PDB entry 8AB2 | X-ray diffraction, 2.10 A resolution | chain A

# Chain A
Protein: L-lactate dehydrogenase
From: Cyanobacterium aponinum
Notes: EC 1.1.1.27; engineered mutation(s): Cter 6 histidine tag
UniProt: K9Z684 (K9Z684_CYAAP); residues 3-333 here correspond to UniProt positions 1-331 (UniProt number = residue number - 2)
Sequence (337 residues; row label = number of the first residue in the row):
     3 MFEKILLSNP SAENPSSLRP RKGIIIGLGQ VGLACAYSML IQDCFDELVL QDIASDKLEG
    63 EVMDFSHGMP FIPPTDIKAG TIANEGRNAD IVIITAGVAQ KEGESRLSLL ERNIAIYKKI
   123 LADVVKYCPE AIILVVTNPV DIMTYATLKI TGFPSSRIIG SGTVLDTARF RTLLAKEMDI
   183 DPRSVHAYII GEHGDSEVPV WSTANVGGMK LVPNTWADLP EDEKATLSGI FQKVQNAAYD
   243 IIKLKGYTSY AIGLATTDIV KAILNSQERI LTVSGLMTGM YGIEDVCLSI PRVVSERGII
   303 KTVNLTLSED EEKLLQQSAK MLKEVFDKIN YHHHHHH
Unresolved in the structure: 332-339
Differences from the reference sequence: expression tag (334-339)
Bound ions: Tb-Xo4 Tb near E61 (its only coordinating residue here); terbium(III) ion site 1 near D181 (its only coordinating residue here); terbium(III) ion site 2 near E314 (its only coordinating residue here)
Residues lining bound ligands: Tb-Xo4 (7MT): A56, D58, E61, M65, L246
From the paper describing this entry:
  - binding site for Tb-Xo4: W218
  - conformationally variable residues (loop rearrangement, side-chain flip): A101 to E106, R171
  - mutagenesis - H188Q (Kd 1.1 mM): increased binding to pyruvate
  - mutagenesis - Y190W (Km = 10 mM): unchanged binding to pyruvate

# Summary
Ligands of chain A: Tb-Xo4. The paper reports a binding site for Tb-Xo4 at W218; H188Q increases binding to
pyruvate.
Chain A is L-lactate dehydrogenase (Cyanobacterium aponinum); the structure, Crystal Structure of the Lactate
Dehydrogenase of Cyanobacterium Aponinum in its apo form, was determined by X-ray diffraction together with
8AB3 from the same study.
